5TPZ - chains A and D; structure by X-ray diffraction, 3.10 A resolution.

# Chain A
Protein: NMDA glutamate receptor subunit
Organism: Xenopus laevis
Reference sequence: Q91977 (Q91977_XENLA); numbering as in UniProt (aligned over 23-405)
Chain sequence (383 residues; numbered 23 to 405; the number before each row is that of its first residue):
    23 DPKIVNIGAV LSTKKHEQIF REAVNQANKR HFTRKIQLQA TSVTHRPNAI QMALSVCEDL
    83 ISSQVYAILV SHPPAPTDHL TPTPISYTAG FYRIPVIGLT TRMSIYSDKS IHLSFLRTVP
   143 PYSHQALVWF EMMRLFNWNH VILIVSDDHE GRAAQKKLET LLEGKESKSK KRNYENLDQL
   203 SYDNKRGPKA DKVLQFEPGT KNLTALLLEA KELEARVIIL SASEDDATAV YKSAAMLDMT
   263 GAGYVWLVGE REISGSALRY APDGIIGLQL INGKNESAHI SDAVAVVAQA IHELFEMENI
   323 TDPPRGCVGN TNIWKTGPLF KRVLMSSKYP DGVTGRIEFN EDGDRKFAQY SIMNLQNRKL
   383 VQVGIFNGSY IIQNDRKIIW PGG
Disordered / not traced: 94-100, 188-209
Construct notes: engineered mutation Gln-61 (Asn in Q91977), Gln-371 (Asn in Q91977)
Cystine bridges: Cys-79/Cys-329
Glycans and other covalent adducts: N-acetylglucosamine (NAG) linked to Asn-224, Asn-297, Asn-321

# Chain D
Protein: Glutamate receptor ionotropic, NMDA 2B
Organism: Rattus norvegicus
Reference sequence: Q00960 (NMDE2_RAT); residue numbers follow UniProt; this construct covers 32-393
Chain sequence (362 residues; each row starts with the number of its first residue):
    32 PPSIGIAVIL VGTSDEVAIK DAHEKDDFHH LSVVPRVELV AMNETDPKSI ITRICDLMSD
    92 RKIQGVVFAD DTDQEAIAQI LDFISAQTLT PILGIHGGSS MIMADKDESS MFFQFGPSIE
   152 QQASVMLNIM EEYDWYIFSI VTTYFPGYQD FVNKIRSTIE NSFVGWELEE VLLLDMSLDD
   212 GDSKIQNQLK KLQSPIILLY CTKEEATYIF EVANSVGLTG YGYTWIVPSL VAGDTDTVPS
   272 EFPTGLISVS YDEWDYGLPA RVRDGIAIIT TAASDMLSEH SFIPEPKSSC YNTHEKRIYQ
   332 SNMLNRYLIN VTFEGRDLSF SEDGYQMHPK LVIILLNKER KWERVGKWKD KSLQMKYYVW
   392 PR
Disordered / not traced: 49-58
Construct notes: engineered mutation Asp-348 (Asn in Q00960)
Curated features (UniProtKB/Swiss-Prot):
  - binding site (Zn(2+)): His-127, Glu-284
  - glycosylation (N-linked (GlcNAc...) asparagine): Asn-74, Asn-341
  - mutagenesis: His-60 (H60A: Normal zinc binding), His-127 (H127A: Reduced zinc binding), Asp-283 (D283A: Slightly reduced zinc binding), Glu-284 (E284A: Reduced zinc binding), His-311 (H311A: Normal zinc binding), His-359 (H359A: Normal zinc binding)
Cystine bridges: Cys-86/Cys-321
Glycans and other covalent adducts: N-acetylglucosamine (NAG) linked to Asn-341

# Interface between chain A and chain D
Pairs across the interface (34):
  Asn-70(A) / Cys-321(D)
  Asn-70(A) / Tyr-322(D)
  Ala-71(A) / Phe-114(D)
  Ala-71(A) / Gln-118(D)
  Ile-72(A) / Ile-82(D)  hydrophobic
  Ile-72(A) / Gln-118(D)
  Ile-72(A) / Thr-119(D)
  Ile-72(A) / Cys-321(D)
  Gln-73(A) / Tyr-322(D)
  Leu-76(A) / Lys-79(D)
  Cys-79(A) / Lys-79(D)
  Glu-80(A) / Lys-79(D)
  Phe-113(A) / Pro-78(D)
  Tyr-114(A) / Asp-77(D)
  Tyr-114(A) / Pro-78(D)
  Ser-132(A) / Tyr-175(D)  hydrogen bond (side chain-backbone)
  Ser-132(A) / Pro-177(D)
  Ser-132(A) / Tyr-179(D)
  Cys-329(A) / Asp-77(D)
  Cys-329(A) / Lys-79(D)
  Val-330(A) / Asp-77(D)
  Val-330(A) / Lys-79(D)
  Val-330(A) / Ser-80(D)
  Gly-331(A) / Glu-75(D)
  Gly-331(A) / Asp-77(D)  hydrogen bond (backbone-side chain)
  Asn-332(A) / Asp-77(D)
  Thr-333(A) / Thr-76(D)
  Thr-333(A) / Asp-77(D)
  Thr-333(A) / Gln-105(D)
  Pro-340(A) / Ser-208(D)
  Pro-340(A) / Leu-209(D)
  Arg-344(A) / Leu-209(D)
  Arg-344(A) / Asp-210(D)
  Arg-344(A) / Asp-213(D)  salt bridge
Also at the interface, not in a pair above, chain A (24 interface residues in all): Ala-75, Thr-105, Lys-131, Leu-135, Asn-334, Leu-341, Lys-343
Also at the interface, not in a pair above, chain D (24 interface residues in all): Cys-86, Ala-107, Phe-176, Glu-235

# Overview
Chain A and chain D each contribute 24 residues to their interface, with 2 hydrogen bonds and 1 salt bridge.
Among the polar pairs are Arg-344(A)/Asp-213(D), Ser-132(A)/Tyr-175(D) and Gly-331(A)/Asp-77(D).
N-acetylglucosamine is covalently linked to Asn-224(A), Asn-297(A) and Asn-321(A). N-acetylglucosamine is
covalently linked to Asn-341(D).
Chain A is NMDA glutamate receptor subunit (Xenopus laevis) and chain D is Glutamate receptor ionotropic, NMDA
2B (Rattus norvegicus); the structure, Crystal structure of amino terminal domains of the NMDA receptor
subunit GluN1 and GluN2B in apo ..., was determined by X-ray diffraction (same publication as 5TPW, 5TQ0 and
5TQ2).
